Entry 7S7C (electron microscopy, 3.62 A resolution); this record covers chains C and D of the 7 polymer chains in the assembly.

[Chain C]
Protein: RNA-binding protein 7
Source organism: Homo sapiens
Reference sequence: Q9Y580 (RBM7_HUMAN); numbering as in UniProt (aligned over 7-86)
Chain sequence (83 residues; row label = number of the first residue in the row):
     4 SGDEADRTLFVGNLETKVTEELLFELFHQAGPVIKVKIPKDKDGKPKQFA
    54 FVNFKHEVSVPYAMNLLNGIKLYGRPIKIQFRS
Unresolved in the structure: 4-6, 86
Construct notes: expression tag (4-6)
UniProt features mapped onto this chain:
  - region (ZCCHC8 binding): Leu25 to Pro35, His59 to Tyr76
  - natural variant: Pro79 (P79R: Found in a patient with a form of spinal muscular atrophy; uncertain significance)
  - mutagenesis: Phe13 (F13A: Decreases affinity for RNA binding. Does not affect The NEXT complex assembly. Impairs snRNA binding), Leu25 (L25E: Impaired interaction with ZCCHC8; when associated with E-29), Leu29 (L29E: Impaired interaction with ZCCHC8; when associated with E-25), Lys50 (K50A: Abrogates the interaction with 7SK small nuclear RNA (7SK); when associated with A-52 and A-54. Does not affect interaction between HEXIM1, CDK9 and 7SK small nuclear RNA (7SK) ...), Phe52 (F52A: Decreases affinity for RNA binding. Abrogates the interaction with 7SK small nuclear RNA (7SK); when associated with A-50 and A-54 ...), Phe54 (F54A: Abrogates the interaction with 7SK small nuclear RNA (7SK); when associated with A-50 and A-52. Does not affect interaction between HEXIM1, CDK9 and 7SK small nuclear RNA (7SK) ...), Tyr65 (Y65A: Reduced interaction with ZCCHC8, and impaired interaction with SF3B2/SAP145; when associated with E-69), Leu69 (L69E: Reduced interaction with ZCCHC8, and impaired interaction with SF3B2/SAP145; when associated with A-65)
From the paper describing this entry:
  - binding site for the 28-nt RNA strand (chain D): Phe13
  - mutagenesis - F13A/F52A: decreased catalytic activity

[Chain D]
Molecule: 28-nt RNA strand
Sequence (28 nucleotides; numbered 1 to 30; 2 numbers in that range are skipped by the numbering (no residue carries them; nothing is unmodelled there); the number before each row is that of its first residue):
     1 GGCGCGCGCCAAAAAUUUU
    22 UAAAAAAAA
Unresolved in the structure: 22

[How chain C and chain D interact]
Residue-residue contacts - 12 pairs, chain C then chain D:
  Phe13(C) - A15(D)  sugar contact
  Phe13(C) - U16(D)  sugar contact
  Ile41(C) - U17(D)  base contact
  Pro42(C) - U17(D)  base contact
  Lys43(C) - U17(D)  hydrogen bond to the base
  Phe52(C) - U16(D)  phosphate contact
  Phe54(C) - U17(D)  sugar contact
  Lys81(C) - A12(D)  sugar contact
  Gln83(C) - A15(D)  base contact
  Phe84(C) - U16(D)  base contact
  Arg85(C) - U16(D)  hydrogen bond to the phosphate
  Arg85(C) - U17(D)  salt bridge to the phosphate
Interface residues without a listed pair, chain C (11 interface residues in all): Asn16

[Overview]
Chain C and chain D form an interface of 11 and 4 residues respectively, with 2 hydrogen bonds and 1 salt
bridge. Polar pairs include Lys43(C)-U17(D), Arg85(C)-U16(D) and Arg85(C)-U17(D). From the paper: a binding
site for the 28-nt RNA strand (chain D) at Phe13(C); F13A/F52A of chain C reduce catalytic activity.
Chain C is RNA-binding protein 7 (Homo sapiens) and chain D is a 28-nt RNA strand; the structure, Human
Nuclear Exosome Targeting (NEXT) complex bound to RNA (substrate 2), was determined by electron microscopy
together with 7S7B from the same study.
